3NWT - chain A; structure by X-ray diffraction, 2.70 A resolution.

== Chain A ==
Protein: Cell division control protein 13
Organism: Saccharomyces cerevisiae
Notes: fragment: N-terminal domain
UniProt: P32797 (CDC13_YEAST); numbering as in UniProt (aligned over 13-227)
Amino-acid sequence (219 residues; each row starts with the number of its first residue):
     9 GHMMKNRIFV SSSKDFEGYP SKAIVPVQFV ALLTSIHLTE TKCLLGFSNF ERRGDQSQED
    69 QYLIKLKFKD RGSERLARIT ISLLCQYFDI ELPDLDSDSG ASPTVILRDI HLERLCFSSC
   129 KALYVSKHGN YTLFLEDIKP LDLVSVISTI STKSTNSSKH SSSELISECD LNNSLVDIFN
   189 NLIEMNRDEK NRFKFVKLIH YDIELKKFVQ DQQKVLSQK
Disordered / not traced: 9-11, 104-111, 160-175, 225-227
Differences from the reference sequence: expression tag (9-12)
What the authors report for this chain:
  - mutagenesis - K73A, K75A, V133A, T140A, F142A: decreased binding to DNA
  - mutagenesis - L91A: decreased binding to dimer
  - mutagenesis - L84A, I87A: unchanged binding to dimer
  - mutagenesis - L84A/I87A, L84A, I87A, L91A: decreased binding to 43-mer DNA

== Overview ==
The paper reports that K73A, K75A and V133A, among others, reduce binding to DNA; L84A/I87A, L84A and I87A,
among others, reduce binding to 43-mer DNA; 9 substitutions were tested in all.
Chain A is Cell division control protein 13 (Saccharomyces cerevisiae); the structure, Crystal structure of
the N-terminal domain of the yeast telomere-binding and telomerase regulatory protein Cdc13, was determined by
X-ray diffraction together with 3NWS from the same study.
